1JKT - chain A; structure by X-ray diffraction, 3.50 A resolution.

# Chain A
Molecule: Death-associated protein kinase
From: Homo sapiens
Notes: EC 2.7.1.-; fragment: catalytic domain, protein kinase domain
Reference sequence: P53355 (DAPK1_HUMAN); numbering as in UniProt (aligned over 2-285)
Amino-acid sequence (294 residues; each row starts with the number of its first residue):
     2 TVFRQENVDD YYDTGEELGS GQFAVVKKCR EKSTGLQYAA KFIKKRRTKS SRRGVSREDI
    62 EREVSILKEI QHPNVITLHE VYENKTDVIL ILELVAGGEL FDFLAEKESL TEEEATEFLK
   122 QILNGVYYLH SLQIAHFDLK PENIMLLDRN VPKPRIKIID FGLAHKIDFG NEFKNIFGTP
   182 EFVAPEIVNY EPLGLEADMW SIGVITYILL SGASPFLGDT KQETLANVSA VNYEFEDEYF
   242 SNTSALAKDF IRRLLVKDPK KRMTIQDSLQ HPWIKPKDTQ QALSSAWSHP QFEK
Disordered / not traced: 278-295
Curated features (UniProtKB/Swiss-Prot):
  - active site: Asp139 (Proton acceptor)
  - binding site (ATP): Leu19 to Val27, Lys42, Glu94 to Val96, Glu100, Asp161

# Overview
Curated annotation (UniProt) lists active-site residue Asp139 and 15 ATP-binding residues.
Chain A is Death-associated protein kinase (Homo sapiens); the structure, Tetragonal crystal form of a
catalytic domain of death-associated protein kinase, was determined by X-ray diffraction together with 1IG1,
1JKK, 1JKL and 1JKS from the same study.
